1FFK - chains 0 and X of the 29 polymer chains in the assembly; structure by X-ray diffraction, 2.40 A resolution.

== Chain 0 ==
Molecule: 23S RRNA
Organism: Haloarcula marismortui
Sequence (2922 nucleotides; numbered 2 to 2923; the number before each row is that of its first residue):
     2 UUGGCUACUA UGCCAGCUGG UGGAUUGCUC GGCUCAGGCG CUGAUGAAGG ACGUGCCAAG
    62 CUGCGAUAAG CCAUGGGGAG CCGCACGGAG GCGAAGAACC AUGGAUUUCC GAAUGAGAAU
   122 CUCUCUAACA AUUGCUUCGC GCAAUGAGGA ACCCCGAGAA CUGAAACAUC UCAGUAUCGG
   182 GAGGAACAGA AAACGCAAUG UGAUGUCGUU AGUAACCGCG AGUGAACGCG AUACAGCCCA
   242 AACCGAAGCC CUCACGGGCA AUGUGGUGUC AGGGCUACCU CUCAUCAGCC GACCGUCUCG
   302 ACGAAGUCUC UUGGAACAGA GCGUGAUACA GGGUGACAAC CCCGUACUCG AGACCAGUAC
   362 GACGUGCGGU AGUGCCAGAG UAGCGGGGGU UGGAUAUCCC UCGCGAAUAA CGCAGGCAUC
   422 GACUGCGAAG GCUAAACACA ACCUGAGACC GAUAGUGAAC AAGUAGUGUG AACGAACGCU
   482 GCAAAGUACC CUCAGAAGGG AGGCGAAAUA GAGCAUGAAA UCAGUUGGCG AUCGAGCGAC
   542 AGGGCAUACA AGGUCCCUCG ACGAAUGACC GACGCGCGAG CGUCCAGUAA GACUCACGGG
   602 AAGCCGAUGU UCUGUCGUAC GUUUUGAAAA ACGAGCCAGG GAGUGUGUCU GCAUGGCAAG
   662 UCUAACCGGA GUAUCCGGGG AGGCACAGGG AAACCGACAU GGCCGCAGGG CUUUGCCCGA
   722 GGGCCGCCGU CUUCAAGGGC GGGGAGCCAU GUGGACACGA CCCGAAUCCG GACGAUCUAC
   782 GCAUGGACAA GAUGAAGCGU GCCGAAAGGC ACGUGGAAGU CUGUUAGAGU UGGUGUCCUA
   842 CAAUACCCUC UCGUGAUCUA UGUGUAGGGG UGAAAGGCCC AUCGAGUCCG GCAACAGCUG
   902 GUUCCAAUCG AAACAUGUCG AAGCAUGACC UCCGCCGAGG UAGUCUGUGA GGUAGAGCGA
   962 CCGAUUGGUG UGUCCGCCUC CGAGAGGAGU CGGCACACCU GUCAAACUCC AAACUUACAG
  1022 ACGCCGUUUG ACGCGGGGAU UCCGGUGCGC GGGGUAAGCC UGUGUACCAG GAGGGGAACA
  1082 ACCCAGAGAU AGGUUAAGGU CCCCAAGUGU GGAUUAAGUG UAAUCCUCUG AAGGUGGUCU
  1142 CGAGCCCUAG ACAGCCGGGA GGUGAGCUUA GAAGCAGCUA CCCUCUAAGA AAAGCGUAAC
  1202 AGCUUACCGG CCGAGGUUUG AGGCGCCCAA AAUGAUCGGG ACUCAAAUCC ACCACCGAGA
  1262 CCUGUCCGUA CCACUCAUAC UGGUAAUCGA GUAGAUUGGC GCUCUAAUUG GAUGGAAGUA
  1322 GGGGUGAAAA CUCCUAUGGA CCGAUUAGUG ACGAAAAUCC UGGCCAUAGU AGCAGCGAUA
  1382 GUCGGGUGAG AACCCCGACG GCCUAAUGGA UAAGGGUUCC UCAGCACUGC UGAUCAGCUG
  1442 AGGGUUAGCC GGUCCUAAGU CAUACCGCAA CUCGACUAUG ACGAAAUGGG AAACGGGUUA
  1502 AUAUUCCCGU GCCACUAUGC AGUGAAAGUU GACGCCCUGG GGUCGAUCAC GCUGGGCAUU
  1562 CGCCCAGUCG AACCGUCCAA CUCCGUGGAA GCCGUAAUGG CAGGAAGCGG ACGAACGGCG
  1622 GCAUAGGGAA ACGUGAUUCA ACCUGGGGCC CAUGAAAAGA CGAGCAUAGU GUCCGUACCG
  1682 AGAACCGACA CAGGUGUCCA UGGCGGCGAA AGCCAAGGCC UGUCGGGAGC AACCAACGUU
  1742 AGGGAAUUCG GCAAGUUAGU CCCGUACCUU CGGAAGAAGG GAUGCCUGCU CCGGAACGGA
  1802 GCAGGUCGCA GUGACUCGGA AGCUCGGACU GUCUAGUAAC AACAUAGGUG ACCGCAAAUC
  1862 CGCAAGGACU CGUACGGUCA CUGAAUCCUG CCCAGUGCAG GUAUCUGAAC ACCUCGUACA
  1922 AGAGGACGAA GGACCUGUCA ACGGCGGGGG UAACUAUGAC CCUCUUAAGG UAGCGUAGUA
  1982 CCUUGCCGCA UCAGUAGCGG CUUGCAUGAA UGGAUUAACC AGAGCUUCAC UGUCCCAACG
  2042 UUGGGCCCGG UGAACUGUAC AUUCCAGUGC GGAGUCUGGA GACACCCAGG GGGAAGCGAA
  2102 GACCCUAUGG AGCUUUACUG CAGGCUGUCG CUGAGACGUG GUCGCCGAUG UGCAGCAUAG
  2162 GUAGGAGACA CUACACAGGU ACCCGCGCUA GCGGGCCACC GAGUCAACAG UGAAAUACUA
  2222 CCCGUCGGUG ACUGCGACUC UCACUCCGGG AGGAGGACAC CGAUAGCCGG GCAGUUUGAC
  2282 UGGGGCGGUA CGCGCUCGAA AAGAUAUCGA GCGCGCCCUA UGGCUAUCUC AGCCGGGACA
  2342 GAGACCCGGC GAAGAGUGCA AGAGCAAAAG AUAGCUUGAC AGUGUUCUUC CCAACGAGGA
  2402 ACGCUGACGC GAAAGCGUGG UCUAGCGAAC CAAUUAGCCU GCUUGAUGCG GGCAAUUGAU
  2462 GACAGAAAAG CUACCCUAGG GAUAACAGAG UCGUCACUCG CAAGAGCACA UAUCGACCGA
  2522 GUGGCUUGCU ACCUCGAUGU CGGUUCCCUC CAUCCUGCCC GUGCAGAAGC GGGCAAGGGU
  2582 GAGGUUGUUC GCCUAUUAAA GGAGGUCGUG AGCUGGGUUU AGACCGUCGU GAGACAGGUC
  2642 GGCUGCUAUC UACUGGGUGU GUAAUGGUGU CUGACAAGAA CGACCGUAUA GUACGAGAGG
  2702 AACUACGGUU GGUGGCCACU GGUGUACCGG UUGUUCGAGA GAGCACGUGC CGGGUAGCCA
  2762 CGCCACACGG GGUAAGAGCU GAACGCAUCU AAGCUCGAAA CCCACUUGGA AAAGAGACAC
  2822 CGCCGAGGUC CCGCGUACAA GACGCGGUCG AUAGACUCGG GGUGUGCGCG UCGAGGUAAC
  2882 GAGACGUUAA GCCCACGAGC ACUAACAGAC CAAAGCCAUC AU
Disordered / not traced: 2-9, 126-128, 715, 971-998, 1161-1206, 1560, 1952-1963, 2137-2236, 2339-2343, 2664-2666, 2915-2923
Differences from the reference sequence: conflict C560 (U3155 in 3377779)
Metal / ion sites: Mg2+ site 1: G627, A2483, C2534; K+: G2102, G2482, C2536; Mg2+ site 2: A2483, C2533, C2534

== Chain X ==
Name: Ribosomal protein L37E
Organism: Haloarcula marismortui
Reference sequence: P32410 (RL37_HALMA); numbering as in UniProt (aligned over 1-56)
Sequence (56 residues; each row starts with the number of its first residue):
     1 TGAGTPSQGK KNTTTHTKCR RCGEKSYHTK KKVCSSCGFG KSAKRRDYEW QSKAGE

== Chain 0 / chain X interface ==
Residue-residue contacts (29):
  G51(0) with Gly23(X), sugar contact
  C111(0) with Arg20(X), sugar contact
  G112(0) with Arg21(X), sugar contact
  A113(0) with Ala43(X), phosphate contact
  U121(0) with Arg20(X), base contact; Gly23(X), base contact
  A148(0) with Lys44(X), phosphate contact
  G149(0) with Lys44(X), phosphate contact; Arg45(X), phosphate contact
  U178(0) with Ala54(X), phosphate contact
  C179(0) with Tyr48(X), phosphate contact; Glu49(X), phosphate contact
  U777(0) with Lys11(X), base contact; Thr13(X), base contact
  U845(0) with Gly2(X), sugar contact
  A882(0) with Gly4(X), sugar contact
  G891(0) with Trp50(X), sugar contact; Lys53(X), phosphate contact
  G892(0) with Lys53(X), phosphate contact
  U1473(0) with Ser42(X), sugar contact
  C1687(0) with Gly9(X), base contact
  G1688(0) with Thr5(X), sugar contact
  G1694(0) with Gly9(X), base contact
  G1695(0) with Pro6(X), sugar contact; Gly9(X), base contact
  A1836(0) with Gly2(X), sugar contact; Ala3(X), base contact
  G1837(0) with Gly2(X), base contact; Ala3(X), base contact
Interface residues without a listed pair, chain 0 (31 interface residues in all): G50, A52, A120, A177, A472, C774, G775, C890, A1414, G1415
Interface residues without a listed pair, chain X (27 interface residues in all): Gln8, Asn12, Thr14, Thr29, Ser35, Ser36, Gln51

== In short ==
Chain 0 and chain X form an interface of 31 and 27 residues respectively. G627(0), A2483(0) and C2534(0)
coordinate Mg2+ site 1. The K+ site is built by G2102(0), G2482(0) and C2536(0).
Chain 0 is 23S RRNA and chain X is Ribosomal protein L37E, both from Haloarcula marismortui; the structure,
Crystal structure of the large ribosomal subunit from haloarcula marismortui at 2.4 angstrom resolution, was
determined by X-ray diffraction.
